7MZJ - chains B and M of the 5 polymer chains in the assembly; structure by X-ray diffraction, 2.40 A resolution.

Chain B:
Name: Spike protein S1
Organism: Severe acute respiratory syndrome coronavirus 2
Notes: fragment: Receptor Binding Domain (RBD)
UniProtKB: P0DTC2 (SPIKE_SARS2); residue numbers follow UniProt; this construct covers 331-527
Amino-acid sequence (205 residues; numbered 331 to 535; the number before each row is that of its first residue):
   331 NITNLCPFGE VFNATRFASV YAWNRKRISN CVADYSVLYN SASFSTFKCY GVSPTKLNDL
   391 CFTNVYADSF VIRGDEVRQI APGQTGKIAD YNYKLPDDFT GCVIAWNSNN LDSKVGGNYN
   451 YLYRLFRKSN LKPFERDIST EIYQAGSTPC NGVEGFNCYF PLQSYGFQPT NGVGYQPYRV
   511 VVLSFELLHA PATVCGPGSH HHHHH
Not modelled in the structure: 331, 530-535
Sequence notes: expression tag (528-535)
Cystine bridges: Cys336-Cys361, Cys379-Cys432, Cys391-Cys525, Cys480-Cys488
Covalently attached groups: N-acetylglucosamine (NAG) linked to Asn343
UniProt features mapped onto this chain:
  - region: Arg403 to Asp405 (Integrin-binding motif), Asn448 to Phe456 (Immunodominant HLA epitope recognized by the CD8+)
  - glycosylation (N-linked (GlcNAc...) asparagine): Asn331 (complex), Asn343 (complex)
  - natural variant: Gly339 (G339D: In strain: Omicron/BA.1, Omicron/BA.2 and 4 more; G339H: In strain: Omicron/BA.2.75, Omicron/XBB.1.5 and 1 more), Arg346 (R346K: In strain: Mu/B.1.621; R346T: In strain: Omicron/BQ.1.1, Omicron/XBB.1.5 and 1 more), Leu368 (L368I: In strain: Omicron/XBB.1.5, Omicron/EG.5.1), Ser371 (S371F: In strain: Omicron/BA.2, Omicron/BA.2.12.1 and 6 more; S371L: In strain: Omicron/BA.1), Ser373 (S373P: In strain: Omicron/BA.1, Omicron/BA.2 and 7 more), Ser375 (S375F: In strain: Omicron/BA.1, Omicron/BA.2 and 7 more), Thr376 (T376A: In strain: Omicron/BA.2, Omicron/BA.2.12.1 and 5 more), Asp405 (D405N: In strain: Omicron/BA.2, Omicron/BA.2.12.1 and 6 more), Arg408 (R408S: In strain: Omicron/BA.2, Omicron/BA.2.12.1 and 6 more), Lys417 (K417N: In strain: Beta/B.1.351, Omicron/BA.1 and 8 more; K417T: In strain: Gamma/P.1), Asn440 (N440K: In strain: Omicron/BA.1, Omicron/BA.2 and 7 more), Lys444 (K444T: In strain: Omicron/BQ.1.1), 16 further natural variant entries in UniProt
  - mutagenesis: Asn331 (N331Q: Reduced viral infectivity), Asn343 (N343Q: Reduced viral infectivity), Leu452 (L452R: Increased resistance to neutralizing antibodies. Decreases HLA binding to NF9 epitope. Increased binding affinity to human ACE2), Tyr453 (Y453F: Decreased HLA binding to NF9 epitope. Increased binding affinity to human ACE2), Ala475 (A475V: Increased resistance to neutralizing antibodies), Val483 (V483A: Increased resistance to neutralizing antibodies), Glu484 (E484D: Increased replication in human TMEM106B overexpressing cells), Phe490 (F490L: Increased resistance to neutralizing antibodies and human covalescent sera neutralization), Gln493 (Q493N: Reduced host ACE2-binding affinity in vitro; Q493Y: Reduced host ACE2-binding affinity in vitro), Asn501 (N501T: Reduced host ACE2-binding affinity in vitro; N501Y: Increased binding affinity to human ACE2), His519 (H519P: Increased resistance to human covalescent sera neutralization)

Chain M:
Name: PDI 93 light chain
Organism: Homo sapiens
Amino-acid sequence (215 residues; each row starts with the number of its first residue):
     1 DIQMTQSPSS LSASVGDRVT VTCRASQSIR SYLNWYQQKP GKAPKLLIYA ASSLQSGVPS
    61 RFSGSGSGTD FTLTISSLQP EDFATYYCQQ SYTTPAITFG QGTRVQIKRT VAAPSVFIFP
   121 PSDEQLKSGT ASVVCLLNNF YPREAKVQWK VDNALQSGNS QESVTEQDSK DSTYSLSSTL
   181 TLSKADYEKH KVYACEVTHQ GLSSPVTKSF NRGEC
Not modelled in the structure: 213-215
Cystine bridges: Cys23-Cys88, Cys135-Cys195

How chain B and chain M interact:
Pairs across the interface (20; chain B residue first):
  Thr345(B) - Ser31(M)
  Arg346(B) - Ser31(M)  hydrogen bond
  Arg346(B) - Tyr32(M)
  Arg346(B) - Ala50(M)
  Asn440(B) - Arg30(M)
  Leu441(B) - Tyr32(M)  hydrogen bond (backbone-side chain)
  Asp442(B) - Tyr32(M)
  Ser443(B) - Tyr32(M)
  Ser443(B) - Tyr92(M)
  Lys444(B) - Tyr32(M)
  Lys444(B) - Ser91(M)  hydrogen bond (side chain-backbone)
  Lys444(B) - Tyr92(M)
  Lys444(B) - Thr94(M)
  Val445(B) - Tyr92(M)  hydrogen bond (backbone-backbone)
  Val445(B) - Thr93(M)
  Val445(B) - Thr94(M)  hydrogen bond (backbone-backbone)
  Val445(B) - Pro95(M)
  Gly446(B) - Pro95(M)
  Gly447(B) - Thr94(M)  hydrogen bond (backbone-side chain)
  Asn448(B) - Tyr32(M)  hydrogen bond
Interface residues without a listed pair, chain B (12 interface residues in all): Pro499

Overview:
The interface between chain B and chain M involves 12 residues on one side and 9 on the other; the contacts
include 7 hydrogen bonds. Polar contacts include Arg346(B)-Ser31(M), Leu441(B)-Tyr32(M) and
Lys444(B)-Ser91(M). Covalently linked N-acetylglucosamine: at Asn343(B).
Here chain B is Spike protein S1 (Severe acute respiratory syndrome coronavirus 2) and chain M is PDI 93 light
chain (Homo sapiens). Entry 7MZJ (SARS-CoV-2 receptor binding domain bound to Fab WCSL 129 and Fab PDI 93) was
determined by X-ray diffraction together with 7MZF, 7MZH and 7MZK from the same study.
